2XRP - chains G and I of the 9 polymer chains in the assembly; structure by electron microscopy, 8.20 A resolution (very low resolution: no residue pairs are listed; an interface is given only as per-side residue counts).

Chain G:
Protein: Tubulin beta-2B chain
From: Bos taurus
Notes: EC 3.6.5.6
Reference sequence: Q6B856 (TBB2B_BOVIN); the author numbering skips numbers that UniProt does not, so the offset changes along the chain: 1-44 = UniProt 1-44; 47-360 = UniProt 45-358; 369-455 = UniProt 359-445
Chain sequence (445 residues; numbered 1 to 455; 10 numbers in that range are skipped by the numbering (no residue carries them; nothing is unmodelled there); the number before each row is that of its first residue):
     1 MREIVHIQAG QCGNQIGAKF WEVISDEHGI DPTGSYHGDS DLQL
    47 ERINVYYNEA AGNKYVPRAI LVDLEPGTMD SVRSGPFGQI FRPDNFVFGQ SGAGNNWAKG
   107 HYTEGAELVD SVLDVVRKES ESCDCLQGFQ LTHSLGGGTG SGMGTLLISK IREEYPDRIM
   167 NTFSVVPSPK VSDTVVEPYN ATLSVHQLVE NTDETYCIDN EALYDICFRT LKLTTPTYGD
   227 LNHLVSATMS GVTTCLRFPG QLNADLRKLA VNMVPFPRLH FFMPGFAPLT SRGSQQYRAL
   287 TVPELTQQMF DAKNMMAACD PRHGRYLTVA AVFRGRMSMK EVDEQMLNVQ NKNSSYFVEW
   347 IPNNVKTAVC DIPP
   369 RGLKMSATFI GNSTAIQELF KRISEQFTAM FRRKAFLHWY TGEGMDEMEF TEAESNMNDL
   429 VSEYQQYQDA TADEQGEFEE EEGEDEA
Not modelled in the structure: 1, 438-455
Construct notes: conflict V172 (Met170 in Q6B856), V318 (Ile316 in Q6B856)
Residues lining bound ligands: GDP (guanosine-5'-diphosphate): G10, Q11, C12, Q15, I16, A99, N101, S140, G142, G143, G144, T145, G146, V171, D179, T180, E183, N206, Y224, L227, N228
Curated features (UniProtKB/Swiss-Prot):
  - motif: M1 to I4 (MREI motif)
  - binding site (GTP): Q11, E71, S140, G144, T145, G146, N206, N228
  - binding site (Mg(2+)): E71
  - modified residue: S40 (Phosphoserine), K60 (N6-acetyllysine), S174 (Phosphoserine), T287 (Phosphothreonine), T292 (Phosphothreonine), R320 (Omega-N-methylarginine), E448 (5-glutamyl polyglutamate)
  - cross-link (Glycyl lysine isopeptide (Lys-Gly)): K60 (interchain with G-Cter in ubiquitin), K326 (interchain with G-Cter in ubiquitin)
Reported in the primary citation:
  - self-association interface (contacts with another copy of this molecule): F272 to T287

Chain I:
Protein: Neuronal migration protein doublecortin
From: Homo sapiens
Reference sequence: O43602 (DCX_HUMAN); residue numbers follow UniProt; this construct covers 46-140
Chain sequence (95 residues; numbered 46 to 140; the number before each row is that of its first residue):
    46 LSNEKKAKKV RFYRNGDRYF KGIVYAVSSD RFRSFDALLA DLTRSLSDNI NLPQGVRYIY
   106 TIDGSRKIGS MDELEEGESY VCSSDNFFKK VEYTK
Curated features (UniProtKB/Swiss-Prot):
  - modified residue: S47 (Phosphoserine), Y70 (Phosphotyrosine), S74 (Phosphoserine), S90 (Phosphoserine), S110 (Phosphoserine), S115 (Phosphoserine)
  - natural variant: S47 (S47R: In LISX1 and SBHX), K50 (K50N: In SBHX), R59 (R59H: In SBHX; R59L: In LISX1 and SBHX), N60 (N60D: In LISX1), D62 (D62N: In LISX1 and SBHX), G67 (G67E: In SBHX), A71 (A71S: In LISX1), R78 (R78H: In SBH; R78L: In SBHX), D86 (D86H: In SBHX), R89 (R89G: In SBHX), L97 (L97R: In SBHX), G100 (G100A: In LISX1 and SBHX), 3 further natural variant entries in UniProt
Reported in the primary citation:
  - post-translational modification sites: S47 (citing earlier work)
  - disease-associated variants - S47R, Y64N, R76S, R78H, R78L, D86H, R89G, R102S (citing earlier work)

Interface between chain G and chain I:
At this resolution (8 A) residue pairs are not listed: 9 residues of chain G and 9 of chain I lie at the interface.

In short:
The chain G/chain I interface involves 9 residues from each chain. Ligands of chain G: GDP. Curated annotation
(UniProt) lists 8 GTP-binding residues and Mg2+-binding residue E71(G) on chain G. From the paper: a
modification site at S47(I); a self-association interface involving F272(G).
Chain G is Tubulin beta-2B chain (Bos taurus) and chain I is Neuronal migration protein doublecortin (Homo
sapiens); the structure, Human Doublecortin N-DC Repeat (1MJD) and Mammalian Tubulin (1JFF and 3HKE) Docked
into the 8-Angstrom Cryo-EM ..., was determined by electron microscopy.
